Entry 3ML1 (X-ray diffraction, 1.60 A resolution); this record covers chains A and B.

Chain A:
Protein: Periplasmic nitrate reductase
From: Ralstonia eutropha
Notes: EC 1.7.99.4
UniProt: P39185 (NAPA_RALEH); residues 1-802 here correspond to UniProt positions 30-831 (UniProt number = residue number + 29)
Chain sequence (802 residues; numbered 1 to 802; the number before each row is that of its first residue):
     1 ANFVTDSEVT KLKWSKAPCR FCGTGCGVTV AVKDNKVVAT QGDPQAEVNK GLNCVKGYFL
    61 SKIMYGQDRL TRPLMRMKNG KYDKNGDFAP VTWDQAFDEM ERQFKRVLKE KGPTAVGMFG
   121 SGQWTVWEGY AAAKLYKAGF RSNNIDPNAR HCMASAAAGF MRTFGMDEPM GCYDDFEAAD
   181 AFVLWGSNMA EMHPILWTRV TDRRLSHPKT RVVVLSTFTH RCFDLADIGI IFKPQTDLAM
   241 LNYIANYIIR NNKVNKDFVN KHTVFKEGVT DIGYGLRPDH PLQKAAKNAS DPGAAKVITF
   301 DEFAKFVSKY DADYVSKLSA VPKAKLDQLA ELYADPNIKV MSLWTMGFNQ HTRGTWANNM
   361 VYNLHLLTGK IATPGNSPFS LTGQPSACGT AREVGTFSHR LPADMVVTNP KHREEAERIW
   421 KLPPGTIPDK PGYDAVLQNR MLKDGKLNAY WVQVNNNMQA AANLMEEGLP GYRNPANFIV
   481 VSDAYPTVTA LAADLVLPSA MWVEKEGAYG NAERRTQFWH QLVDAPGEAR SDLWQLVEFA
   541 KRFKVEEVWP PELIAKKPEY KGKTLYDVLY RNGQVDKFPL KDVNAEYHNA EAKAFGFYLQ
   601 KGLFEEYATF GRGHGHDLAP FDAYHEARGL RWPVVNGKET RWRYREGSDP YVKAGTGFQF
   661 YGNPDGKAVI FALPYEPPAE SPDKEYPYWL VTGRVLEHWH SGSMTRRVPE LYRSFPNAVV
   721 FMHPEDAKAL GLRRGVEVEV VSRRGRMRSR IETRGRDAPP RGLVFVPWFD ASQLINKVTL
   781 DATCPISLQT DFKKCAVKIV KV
Not modelled in the structure: 1-3
Metal / ion sites: 4Fe-4S cluster Fe: Cys19, Cys22, Cys26, Cys54; dioxothiomolybdenum(VI) ion: Cys152 (together with molybdopterin guanosine dinucleotide)
Small-molecule neighbours:
  - heme c (HEC): Leu52, Asn53, Tyr58
  - molybdopterin guanosine dinucleotide (MGD; 2-amino-5,6-dimercapto-7-methyl-3,7,8a,9-tetrahydro-8-oxa-1,3,9,10-tetraaza-anthracen-4-one guanosine dinucleotide), molecule 1: Arg20, Gln123, Asn148, His151, Cys152, Met346, Gln350, Gln384, Gln453, Val454, Asn455, Asn456, Asn457, Ala460, Ser482, Asp483, Ala484, Tyr485, Thr487, Ser499, Ala500, Met501, Trp502, Lys505, Asp532, Thr692, Gly693, Arg694, Trp699, His700, Ser701, Ser703, Met704, Trp768, Ile775, Asn776, Thr779, Phe792, Lys793
  - molybdopterin guanosine dinucleotide (MGD), molecule 2: Cys22, Lys56, Cys152, Trp185, Gly186, Ser187, Asn188, Glu191, Met192, His193, Ser216, Thr217, Phe218, His220, Phe232, Pro234, Gln235, Asp237, Thr345, Met346, Gly347, Phe348, His351, Gly383, Gln384, Val691, Thr692, Gly693, Arg694, Val695, Leu696, His698, Trp699, His700, Phe765, Lys793, Lys794
  - 4Fe-4S cluster (SF4): Cys19, Phe21, Cys22, Thr24, Gly25, Cys26, Asn53, Cys54, Lys56, Gly57, Pro194, Ile195
Swiss-Prot annotation at these positions:
  - binding site ([4Fe-4S] cluster): Cys19, Cys22, Cys26, Cys54
  - binding site (Mo-bis(molybdopterin guanine dinucleotide)): Lys56, Gln123, Asn148, Cys152, Trp185 to Met192, Ser216 to His220, Gln235 to Asp237, Met346, Gln350, Asn456, Ser482, Asp483, Lys505, Asp532, Thr692 to Ser701, Asn776, Lys793
  - binding site (substrate): Trp768

Chain B:
Protein: Diheme cytochrome c napB
From: Ralstonia eutropha
Notes: EC 1.9.6.1
UniProt: P39186 (NAPB_RALEH); residues 0-134 here correspond to UniProt positions 35-169 (UniProt number = residue number + 35)
Chain sequence (135 residues; row label = number of the first residue in the row; numbering starts at 0):
     0 QGLVDAMRGP TAIANEPRAP LLYPTENKDI RRTRNYTMQP PTIPHKIDGY QLDKDFNRCM
    60 FCHARTRTEE TQAIPVSITH YMDRDNNVLA DVSPRRYFCT QCHVPQADTK PLIGNNFVDV
   120 DTILKRRPGA KGAAK
Not modelled in the structure: 0, 28-36, 66-71, 125-134
Covalently attached groups: heme c (HEC) linked to Cys58, Cys61, Cys98, Cys101
Metal / ion sites: heme c Fe site 1: His44, His62; heme c Fe site 2: His79, His102
Small-molecule neighbours:
  - heme c (HEC), molecule 1: Met37, Gln38, Pro39, Pro40, Asn56, Met59, His62, Ile73, Pro74, Val75, Ser76, Thr78, His79, Val91, Arg94, Arg95, Tyr96, Phe97, His102
  - heme c (HEC), molecule 2: Pro40, Thr41, Ile42, Pro43, His44, Ile46, Tyr49, Arg57, His62, Ala72, Ile73, Thr99, His102
Swiss-Prot annotation at these positions:
  - binding site (heme c): His44, Cys58, Cys61, His62, His79, Cys98, Cys101, His102

Interface between chain A and chain B:
Residue-residue contacts - 127 pairs, chain A then chain B:
  Lys11(A) with Leu123(B)
  Trp14(A) with Met37(B), hydrophobic
  Lys33(A) with Ile122(B); Leu123(B)
  Lys36(A) with Asn115(B), hydrogen bond (side chain-backbone); Val117(B)
  Val38(A) with Phe116(B); Val117(B); Val119(B); Ile122(B), hydrophobic
  Ala39(A) with Val119(B), hydrophobic
  Gln41(A) with Met37(B), hydrogen bond (side chain-backbone)
  Asn49(A) with Arg94(B), hydrogen bond (backbone-side chain)
  Lys50(A) with Arg83(B); Arg94(B), hydrogen bond (backbone-side chain)
  Leu52(A) with Arg94(B); Arg95(B)
  Asn53(A) with Cys101(B), hydrogen bond (backbone-side chain)
  Cys54(A) with Gln100(B)
  Val55(A) with Gln100(B), hydrogen bond (backbone-backbone); Cys101(B); Val103(B), hydrophobic
  Tyr58(A) with Pro39(B); Cys101(B), hydrophobic
  Phe59(A) with Gln38(B)
  Ser61(A) with Phe116(B)
  Lys62(A) with Gln38(B); Asn114(B), hydrogen bond (backbone-side chain); Phe116(B)
  Tyr65(A) with Asn114(B); Asn115(B), hydrogen bond (backbone-backbone); Phe116(B)
  Gly66(A) with Gly113(B); Asn114(B)
  Gln67(A) with Gly113(B), hydrogen bond (backbone-backbone); Asn114(B); Asn115(B), hydrogen bond
  Asp68(A) with Ile112(B)
  Leu74(A) with Leu2(B), hydrophobic
  Asp87(A) with Gly1(B), hydrogen bond (side chain-backbone)
  Phe88(A) with Gly1(B); Leu2(B), hydrophobic
  Pro194(A) with Gln100(B)
  Trp197(A) with Gln100(B)
  Thr198(A) with Arg94(B); Gln100(B), hydrogen bond
  Thr201(A) with Pro93(B); Phe97(B)
  Asp202(A) with Arg83(B), salt bridge; Pro93(B); Arg94(B)
  Arg204(A) with Lys53(B)
  Leu205(A) with Pro93(B), hydrophobic
  Ser206(A) with Pro93(B)
  Arg221(A) with Thr99(B)
  Asp224(A) with Leu51(B); Asp52(B); Lys53(B), hydrogen bond (backbone-backbone); Phe97(B)
  Leu225(A) with Lys53(B)
  Ala226(A) with Lys53(B)
  Asp227(A) with Lys53(B), salt bridge
  Met465(A) with Ala13(B)
  Pro486(A) with Leu2(B), hydrophobic; Val3(B); Asp4(B)
  Thr487(A) with Asp4(B)
  Val488(A) with Asp4(B), hydrogen bond (backbone-side chain); Arg7(B); Ile12(B)
  Leu491(A) with Leu2(B); Asp4(B)
  Leu696(A) with Thr99(B); Gln100(B)
  Glu697(A) with Val103(B)
  Arg706(A) with Met6(B), hydrogen bond (side chain-backbone); Leu111(B)
  Arg707(A) with Asp4(B), salt bridge; Met6(B); Ile112(B); Asn114(B), hydrogen bond (backbone-side chain)
  Pro709(A) with Pro110(B), hydrophobic; Asn114(B)
  Glu710(A) with Gln105(B)
  Tyr712(A) with Thr108(B); Lys109(B); Pro110(B), hydrophobic; Leu111(B)
  Arg713(A) with Glu25(B), salt bridge; Gln105(B); Ala106(B), hydrogen bond (backbone-backbone); Thr108(B), hydrogen bond (side chain-backbone)
  Ser714(A) with Val103(B); Pro104(B); Gln105(B)
  Pro716(A) with Tyr22(B), hydrophobic; Ala106(B), hydrophobic
  Asn717(A) with Pro19(B); Tyr22(B)
  Val719(A) with Leu21(B), hydrophobic
  Gly735(A) with Leu21(B)
  Glu737(A) with Pro16(B); Arg17(B); Ala18(B), hydrogen bond (side chain-backbone)
  Arg746(A) with Glu15(B), salt bridge
  Met747(A) with Glu15(B)
  Arg748(A) with Glu15(B); Pro16(B); Arg17(B)
  Arg750(A) with Ala18(B), hydrogen bond (side chain-backbone); Pro19(B), hydrogen bond (side chain-backbone); Leu20(B); Leu21(B)
  Ile751(A) with Leu21(B)
  Arg754(A) with Asp47(B), salt bridge
  Ala771(A) with Met6(B), hydrophobic; Arg7(B), hydrogen bond (backbone-side chain)
  Ser772(A) with Met6(B); Arg7(B); Pro16(B)
  Gln773(A) with Ala18(B)
  Leu774(A) with Arg7(B)
  Lys777(A) with Arg7(B); Ile12(B), hydrogen bond (side chain-backbone); Ala13(B); Asn14(B), hydrogen bond (side chain-backbone); Glu15(B), salt bridge
Other interface residues (no listed pair), chain A (84 interface residues in all): Leu12, Asp34, Val37, Thr40, Leu70, Glu177, Ala190, Leu464, Leu469, Ala490, Ala492, Val496, Gly702, Val708, Arg734, Ser749, Asp770
Other interface residues (no listed pair), chain B (55 interface residues in all): Ala5, Thr41, Tyr96, Asp107, Asp118

In short:
Chain A and chain B form an interface of 84 and 55 residues respectively, with 24 hydrogen bonds and 7 salt
bridges. Among the polar pairs are Asp202(A)-Arg83(B), Asp227(A)-Lys53(B) and Arg707(A)-Asp4(B). Ligands of
chain A: 4Fe-4S cluster, molybdopterin guanosine dinucleotide and heme c.
Chain A is Periplasmic nitrate reductase and chain B is Diheme cytochrome c napB, both from Ralstonia
eutropha; the structure, Crystal Structure of the Periplasmic Nitrate Reductase from Cupriavidus necator, was
determined by X-ray diffraction (same publication as 3O5A).
